Entry 5YYD (X-ray diffraction, 2.05 A resolution); this record covers chains F and H of the 3 polymer chains in the assembly.

== Chain F ==
Protein: DNA polymerase IV
From: Escherichia coli
Notes: EC 2.7.7.7
UniProt: Q47155 (DPO4_ECOLI); numbering as in UniProt (aligned over 2-351)
Amino-acid sequence (352 residues; each row starts with the number of its first residue; numbering starts at 0):
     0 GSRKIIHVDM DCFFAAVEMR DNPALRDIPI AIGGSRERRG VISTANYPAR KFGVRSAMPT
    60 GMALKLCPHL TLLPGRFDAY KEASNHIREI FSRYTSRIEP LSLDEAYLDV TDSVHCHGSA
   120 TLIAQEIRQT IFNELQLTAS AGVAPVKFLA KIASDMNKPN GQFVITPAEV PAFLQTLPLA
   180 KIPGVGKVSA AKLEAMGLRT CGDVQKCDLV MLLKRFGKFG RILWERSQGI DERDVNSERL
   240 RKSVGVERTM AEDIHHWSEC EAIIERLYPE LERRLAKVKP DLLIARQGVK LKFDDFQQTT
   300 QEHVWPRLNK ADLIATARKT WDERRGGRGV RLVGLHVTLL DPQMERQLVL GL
Unresolved in the structure: 342-351
Construct notes: expression tag (0-1)
Bound ions: Na+: Asp8, Met9, Asp103 (together with TTW)
Residues lining bound ligands: TTW (5'-O-[hydroxy{[hydroxy(phosphonoamino)phosphoryl]oxy}phosphoryl]thymidine): Asp8, Met9, Asp10, Cys11, Phe12, Phe13, Ser42, Thr43, Arg49, Ser55, Ala56, Asp103, Glu104, Lys157
Swiss-Prot annotation at these positions:
  - active site: Glu104
  - binding site (Mg(2+)): Asp8, Asp103
  - site: Phe13 (Substrate discrimination)
Reported in the primary citation:
  - mutagenesis - R49A: abolished catalytic activity

== Chain H ==
Molecule: DTN2
Sequence (18 nucleotides; each row starts with the number of its first residue):
   856 TCTAGGGTCC TAGGACCC
Unresolved in the structure: 856-860

== How chain F and chain H interact ==
Pairs across the interface - 25 pairs, chain F then chain H:
  Ser101(F) - DC873(H)  hydrogen bond to the phosphate
  Asp103(F) - DC873(H)  phosphate contact
  Glu104(F) - DC873(H)  phosphate contact
  Lys150(F) - DC873(H)  salt bridge to the phosphate
  Pro182(F) - DC872(H)  phosphate contact
  Gly183(F) - DC871(H)  phosphate contact
  Gly183(F) - DC872(H)  hydrogen bond to the phosphate
  Val184(F) - DC872(H)  phosphate contact
  Gly185(F) - DC871(H)  hydrogen bond to the phosphate
  Lys186(F) - DC871(H)  hydrogen bond to the phosphate
  Val187(F) - DA870(H)  phosphate contact
  Val187(F) - DC871(H)  hydrogen bond to the phosphate
  Ser188(F) - DA870(H)  phosphate contact
  Ser188(F) - DC871(H)  hydrogen bond to the phosphate
  Arg285(F) - DC865(H)  salt bridge to the phosphate
  Arg285(F) - DT866(H)  base contact
  Thr298(F) - DG868(H)  hydrogen bond to the phosphate
  Thr299(F) - DA867(H)  phosphate contact
  Thr299(F) - DG868(H)  hydrogen bond to the phosphate
  Gln300(F) - DA867(H)  phosphate contact
  Glu301(F) - DT866(H)  sugar contact
  Glu301(F) - DA867(H)  hydrogen bond to the phosphate
  His302(F) - DT866(H)  phosphate contact
  Val303(F) - DT866(H)  hydrogen bond to the phosphate
  Arg323(F) - DA867(H)  salt bridge to the phosphate
Interface residues without a listed pair, chain F (21 interface residues in all): Ile181, Gln297
Interface residues without a listed pair, chain H (9 interface residues in all): DG869

== Summary ==
Chain F and chain H form an interface of 21 and 9 residues respectively, with 10 hydrogen bonds and 3 salt
bridges. Polar pairs include Ser101(F)-DC873(H), Gly183(F)-DC872(H) and Gly185(F)-DC871(H). Chain F binds
compound TTW. The paper reports that R49A of chain F abolishes catalytic activity.
Here chain F is DNA polymerase IV (Escherichia coli) and chain H is DTN2. Entry 5YYD (DNA polymerase IV -
ternary complex 15) was determined by X-ray diffraction (same publication as 5YUR, 5YUS, 5YUT, 5YUU, 5YUV,
5YUW and 10 further entries).
